9BY7 - chains C and D of the 4 polymer chains in the assembly; structure by electron microscopy, 3.67 A resolution.

[Chain C (and D)]
Molecule: Ribonucleoside-diphosphate reductase subunit beta
From: Bacillus subtilis
Notes: EC 1.17.4.1; chain D of this document is another copy of the same molecule, construct and numbering; everything in this record applies to it too
Reference sequence: P50621 (RIR2_BACSU); residue numbers follow UniProt; this construct covers 1-329
Chain sequence (350 residues; each row starts with the number of its first residue; numbers below 1 keep their minus sign (Met-20 is residue -20)):
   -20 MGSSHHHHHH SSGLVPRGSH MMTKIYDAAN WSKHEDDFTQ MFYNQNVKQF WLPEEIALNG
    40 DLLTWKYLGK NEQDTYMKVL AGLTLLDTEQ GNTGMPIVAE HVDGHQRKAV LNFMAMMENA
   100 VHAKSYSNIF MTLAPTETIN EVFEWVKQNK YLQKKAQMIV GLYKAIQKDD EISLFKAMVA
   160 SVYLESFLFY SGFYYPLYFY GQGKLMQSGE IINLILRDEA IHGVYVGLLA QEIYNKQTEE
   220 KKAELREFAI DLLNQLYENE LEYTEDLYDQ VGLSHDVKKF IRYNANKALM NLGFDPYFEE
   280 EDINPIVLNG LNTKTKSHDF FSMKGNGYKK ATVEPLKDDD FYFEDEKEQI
Unresolved in the structure: -20 to 15, 291-308, 323-329
Sequence notes: initiating methionine (-20); expression tag (-19 to 0)
Metal / ion sites: Mn2+ site 1: Asp66, Glu97, His101, Glu198; Mn2+ site 2: Glu97, Glu164, Glu198, His201
Swiss-Prot annotation at these positions:
  - active site: Tyr105
  - binding site (Fe cation): Asp66, Glu97, His101, Glu164, Glu198, His201

[How chain C and chain D interact]
Pairs across the interface (24):
  Tyr22(C) - Ala99(D)  hydrogen bond (side chain-backbone)
  Phe29(C) - Phe29(D)  hydrophobic
  Leu31(C) - Tyr22(D)
  Thr67(C) - His84(D)
  Gly70(C) - Asn91(D)  hydrogen bond (backbone-side chain)
  Asn71(C) - His84(D)  hydrogen bond
  Asn71(C) - Lys87(D)
  His84(C) - Thr67(D)
  His84(C) - Asn71(D)  hydrogen bond
  Lys87(C) - Asn71(D)
  Ala88(C) - Asn98(D)
  Asn91(C) - Ala94(D)
  Asn91(C) - Asn98(D)  hydrogen bond
  Phe92(C) - Met95(D)  hydrophobic
  Ala94(C) - Asn91(D)  hydrogen bond (backbone-side chain)
  Met95(C) - Asn91(D)
  Met95(C) - Phe92(D)  hydrophobic
  Met95(C) - Met95(D)  hydrophobic
  Asn98(C) - Lys87(D)
  Asn98(C) - Ala88(D)
  Asn98(C) - Asn91(D)  hydrogen bond
  Ala99(C) - Tyr22(D)  hydrogen bond (backbone-side chain)
  Ala99(C) - Ala88(D)
  Lys103(C) - Tyr22(D)
Interface residues without a listed pair, chain C (18 interface residues in all): Val26, Pro75
Interface residues without a listed pair, chain D (16 interface residues in all): Val26, Leu31, Lys103

[Summary]
Chain C and chain D form an interface of 18 and 16 residues respectively, with 8 hydrogen bonds. Among the
polar pairs are Tyr22(C)-Ala99(D), Gly70(C)-Asn91(D) and Asn71(C)-His84(D). Curated annotation (UniProt) lists
active-site residue Tyr105(C) and 6 Fe cation-binding residues on chain C.
Chain C and chain D are both Ribonucleoside-diphosphate reductase subunit beta (Bacillus subtilis); the
structure, Class 8 model for product condition of Bacillus subtilis ribonucleotide reductase complex, was
determined by electron microscopy together with 9BW3, 9BWX, 9BX2, 9BX3, 9BX6, 9BX8 and 39 further entries from
the same study.
